PDB entry 9I68 | X-ray diffraction, 1.50 A resolution | chains A and B

# Chain A
Protein: Cell division cycle protein 20 homolog
From: Homo sapiens
Reference sequence: Q12834 (CDC20_HUMAN); numbering as in UniProt (aligned over 1-499)
Sequence (499 residues; each row starts with the number of its first residue):
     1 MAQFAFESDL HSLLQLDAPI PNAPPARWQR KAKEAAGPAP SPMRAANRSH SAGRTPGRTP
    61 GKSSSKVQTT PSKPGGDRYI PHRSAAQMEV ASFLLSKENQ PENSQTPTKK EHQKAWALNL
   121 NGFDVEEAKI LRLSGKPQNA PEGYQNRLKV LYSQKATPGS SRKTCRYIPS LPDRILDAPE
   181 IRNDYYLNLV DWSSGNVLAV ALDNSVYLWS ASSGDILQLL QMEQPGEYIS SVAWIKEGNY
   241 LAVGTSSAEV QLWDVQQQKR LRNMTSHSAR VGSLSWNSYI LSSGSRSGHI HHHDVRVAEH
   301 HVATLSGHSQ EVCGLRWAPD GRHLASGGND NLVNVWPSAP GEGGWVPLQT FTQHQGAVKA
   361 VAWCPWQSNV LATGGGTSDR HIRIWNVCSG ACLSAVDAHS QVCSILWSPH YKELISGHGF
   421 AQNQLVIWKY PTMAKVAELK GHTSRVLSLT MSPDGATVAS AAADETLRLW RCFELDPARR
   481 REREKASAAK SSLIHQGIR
Unresolved in the structure: 1-165, 477-499

# Chain B
Protein: Arg-ala-pro-3EG-ser-asp
Sequence (9 residues; numbered 1 to 9; the number before each row is that of its first residue):
     1 RAPXSDITN
Unresolved in the structure: 7-9
Modified residues: 3EG ((2S)-2-amino-4,4,4-trifluorobutanoic acid) at position 4
What the authors report for this chain:
  - contacts within the chain: A2-S5 (hydrogen bond)

# How chain A and chain B interact
Pairs across the interface (23):
  R174(A) with D6(B), salt bridge
  I175(A) with S5(B); D6(B)
  L176(A) with 3EG_4(B); S5(B); D6(B)
  D177(A) with R1(B), salt bridge; A2(B); P3(B); 3EG_4(B), hydrogen bond (backbone-backbone); S5(B), hydrogen bond (backbone-backbone)
  P179(A) with R1(B); P3(B)
  V200(A) with 3EG_4(B)
  L202(A) with P3(B), hydrophobic; 3EG_4(B)
  Y207(A) with P3(B); 3EG_4(B)
  W209(A) with 3EG_4(B)
  I216(A) with P3(B); 3EG_4(B); S5(B)
  E465(A) with R1(B), salt bridge
Interface residues without a listed pair, chain A (13 interface residues in all): L208, L467
From the paper, about this interface:
  - pairs named by the authors: R174(A)-D6(B) (hydrogen bond), D177(A)-R1(B) (hydrogen bond), D177(A)-S5(B) (backbone contact), Y207(A)-P3(B) (hydrophobic contact), E465(A)-R1(B) (hydrogen bond)
  - interface residues, chain A: D177(A)

# Overview
The interface between chain A and chain B involves 13 residues on one side and 6 on the other; the contacts
include 2 hydrogen bonds and 3 salt bridges. Polar contacts include R174(A)-D6(B), D177(A)-R1(B) and
E465(A)-R1(B). The paper describes hydrogen bonds between R174(A) and D6(B), D177(A) and R1(B) and E465(A) and
R1(B); a backbone contact between D177(A) and S5(B); a hydrophobic contact between Y207(A) and P3(B). From the
paper: the interface residue D177(A); contacts within the chain involving A2(B) and S5(B).
Here chain A is Cell division cycle protein 20 homolog (Homo sapiens) and chain B is Arg-ala-pro-3EG-ser-asp.
Entry 9I68 (Crystal structure of human Cdc20 bound to synthetic D-box peptide D21) was determined by X-ray
diffraction together with 9I69 and 9I6A from the same study.
